6RAW - chains 3 and 5 of the 13 polymer chains in the assembly; structure by electron microscopy, 3.70 A resolution.

== Chain 3 ==
Protein: DNA replication licensing factor Mcm3
Organism: Drosophila melanogaster
Notes: EC 3.6.4.12
UniProt: Q9XYU1 (MCM3_DROME); residues 1-819 here = UniProt positions 1-819
Sequence (819 residues; row label = number of the first residue in the row):
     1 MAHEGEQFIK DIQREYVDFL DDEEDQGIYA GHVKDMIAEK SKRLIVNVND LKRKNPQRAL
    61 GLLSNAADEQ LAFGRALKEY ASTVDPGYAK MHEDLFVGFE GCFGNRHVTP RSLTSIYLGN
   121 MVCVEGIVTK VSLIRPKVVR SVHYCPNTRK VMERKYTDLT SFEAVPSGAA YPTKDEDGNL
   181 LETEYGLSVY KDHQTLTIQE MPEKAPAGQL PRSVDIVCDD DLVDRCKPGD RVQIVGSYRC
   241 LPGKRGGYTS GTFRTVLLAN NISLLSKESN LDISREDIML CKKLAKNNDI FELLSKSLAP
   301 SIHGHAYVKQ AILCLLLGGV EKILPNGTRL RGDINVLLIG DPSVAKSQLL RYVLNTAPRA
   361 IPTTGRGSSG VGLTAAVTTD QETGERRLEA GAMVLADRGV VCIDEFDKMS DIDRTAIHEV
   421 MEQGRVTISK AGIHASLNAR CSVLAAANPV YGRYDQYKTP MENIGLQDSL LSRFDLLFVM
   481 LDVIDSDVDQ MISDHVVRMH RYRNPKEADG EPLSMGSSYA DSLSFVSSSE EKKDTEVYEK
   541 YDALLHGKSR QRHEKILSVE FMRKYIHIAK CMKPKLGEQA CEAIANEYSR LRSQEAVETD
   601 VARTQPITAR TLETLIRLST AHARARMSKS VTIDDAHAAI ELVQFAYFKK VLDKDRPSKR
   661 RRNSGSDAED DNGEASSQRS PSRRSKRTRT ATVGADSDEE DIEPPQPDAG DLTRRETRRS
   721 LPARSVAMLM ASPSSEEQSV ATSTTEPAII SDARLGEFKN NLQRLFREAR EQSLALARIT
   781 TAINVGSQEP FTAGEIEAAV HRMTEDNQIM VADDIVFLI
Disordered / not traced: 1-3, 102-103, 167-170, 247-249, 303, 306-307, 339, 344, 501-542, 645-819
Small-molecule neighbours:
  - ADP (adenosine-5'-diphosphate): Glu422, Arg473, Ala609, Arg610
  - ATP (adenosine-5'-triphosphate): Ser301, Ile302, His305, Pro342, Ser343, Ala345, Lys346, Ser347, Gln348, Asp404, Glu405, Ala447, Asn448
Curated features (UniProtKB/Swiss-Prot):
  - motif: Ser472 to Asp475 (Arginine finger)
  - binding site (ADP): Gln348, Leu388, Glu389, Ala390, Ala392
  - modified residue: Ser522 (Phosphoserine), Tyr538 (Phosphotyrosine), Ser664 (Phosphoserine), Ser666 (Phosphoserine), Ser680 (Phosphoserine), Ser682 (Phosphoserine), Thr690 (Phosphothreonine), Thr692 (Phosphothreonine), Ser697 (Phosphoserine), Ser735 (Phosphoserine), Ser739 (Phosphoserine)
What the authors report for this chain:
  - catalytic residues: Arg473 (citing earlier work)
  - mutagenesis - R473A: abolished catalytic activity

== Chain 5 ==
Protein: DNA replication licensing factor Mcm5
Organism: Drosophila melanogaster
Notes: EC 3.6.4.12
UniProt: Q9VGW6 (MCM5_DROME); numbering as in UniProt (aligned over 1-733)
Sequence (733 residues; each row starts with the number of its first residue):
     1 MEGFDDAGVF FSDNFGGDNQ QDAQINLQAV KKKYKEFIRT FNEENFFYKY RDTLKRNYLN
    61 GRYFLEIEME DLVGFDETLA DKLNKQPTEH LEIFEEAARE VADEITAPRP EHEEHMHDIQ
   121 ILLSSNANPT NIRQLKSDCV SKLVKIAGII VAASGISAKA TRMSIQCLSC STVIPNLKVN
   181 PGLEGYALPR KCNTEQAGRP KCPLDPFFIM PDKCKCVDFQ TLKLQELPDF VPQGEIPRHL
   241 QLFCDRSLCE RVVPGNRVLI QGIYSIRKVG KPSRRDGREK AVVGVRAPYM RVVGITVDSE
   301 GAGAISRYSN ITSDEEEHFR RMAASGDIYE RLSQSLAPSI FGSRDIKKAI TCMLFGGSRK
   361 RLPDGLCRRG DINVLLLGDP GTAKSQLLKF VEKVAPIAVY TSGKGSSAAG LTASVMKDPQ
   421 TRNFVMEGGA MVLADGGVVC IDEFDKMRED DRVAIHEAME QQTISIAKAG ITTTLNSRCS
   481 VLAAANSIFG RWDDTKGEEN IDFMPTILSR FDMIFIVKDI HDESRDITLA KHIINVHLSS
   541 NKSAPSEPAE GEISLSTFKK YIHYCRTHCG PRLSEAAGEK LKSRYVLMRS GAGQQEKASD
   601 KRLSIPITVR QLEAVIRISE SLAKIRLQPF ATDEHVNEAL RLFQVSTLDA AMTGSLAGAE
   661 GFTTEEDQET LNRIEKQLKR RFAIGSQVSE QNILQDFLRQ KYEERTVMKV IHTMIRRGEL
   721 QHRMQRKMLY RIC
Disordered / not traced: 1-24, 165-185, 194-199, 269-283, 395, 406-409, 429, 603-606, 653-733
Cystine bridges: Cys192-Cys202
Small-molecule neighbours:
  - ATP (adenosine-5'-triphosphate), molecule 1: Ser339, Ile340, Phe341, Pro380, Gly381, Thr382, Ala383, Lys384, Ser385, Gln386, Asn486, Leu529, Ile533, His537
  - ATP, molecule 2: Leu366, His456, Glu460, Gln461, Arg510, Val609, Arg610
Curated features (UniProtKB/Swiss-Prot):
  - motif: Ser509 to Asp512 (Arginine finger)
  - binding site (ADP): Arg368
What the authors report for this chain:
  - catalytic residues: Arg510 (citing earlier work)
  - mutagenesis - R510A: decreased catalytic activity

== Chain 3 / chain 5 interface ==
Contacting residue pairs (84; chain 3 residue first):
  Ala67(3) with Asp212(5)
  Thr114(3) with Asp218(5), hydrogen bond
  Ser115(3) with Cys216(5), hydrogen bond (backbone-side chain); Val217(5), hydrogen bond (side chain-backbone); Asp218(5), hydrogen bond (side chain-backbone)
  Leu118(3) with Cys214(5); Lys215(5); Cys216(5), hydrophobic
  Leu159(3) with Pro211(5), hydrophobic
  Glu163(3) with Met210(5); Pro211(5); Asp212(5)
  Val165(3) with Phe208(5), hydrophobic
  Glu203(3) with Asn476(5), hydrogen bond
  Ala207(3) with Val432(5); Asp435(5); Asn476(5); Ser477(5)
  Gly208(3) with Val253(5); Asp435(5), hydrogen bond (backbone-side chain)
  Arg212(3) with Ser154(5); Gly155(5); Ile156(5)
  Arg239(3) with Asp212(5), salt bridge
  Cys240(3) with Pro211(5)
  Leu241(3) with Ile209(5)
  Pro242(3) with Ile209(5)
  Lys244(3) with Ala160(5), hydrogen bond (side chain-backbone); Thr161(5)
  Arg245(3) with Tyr186(5), hydrogen bond (backbone-backbone)
  Gly246(3) with Tyr186(5), hydrogen bond (backbone-backbone); Leu188(5)
  Ser250(3) with Tyr186(5)
  Phe253(3) with Ala158(5), hydrophobic; Cys214(5), hydrophobic
  Leu298(3) with Asp364(5)
  Ala299(3) with Asp364(5)
  Pro300(3) with Asp364(5)
  Ser301(3) with Asp364(5), hydrogen bond (backbone-side chain); Leu366(5)
  Pro342(3) with Thr506(5); Arg610(5)
  Ser343(3) with Thr608(5); Arg610(5)
  Ser347(3) with Gln461(5), hydrogen bond (backbone-side chain)
  Gln348(3) with Gln461(5)
  Arg351(3) with Thr463(5), hydrogen bond
  Tyr352(3) with Asp364(5), hydrogen bond
  Ile361(3) with Thr472(5)
  Pro362(3) with Thr472(5)
  Thr363(3) with Ser465(5); Ala467(5)
  Thr364(3) with Ser465(5); Ile466(5); Ala467(5)
  Arg366(3) with Leu411(5), hydrogen bond (side chain-backbone); Thr412(5); Asp450(5), salt bridge; Val453(5)
  Gly367(3) with Lys468(5)
  Ser368(3) with Lys468(5)
  Ser369(3) with Lys468(5); Ala469(5)
  Gly370(3) with Lys468(5), hydrogen bond (backbone-backbone)
  Val371(3) with Lys468(5)
  Val377(3) with Lys417(5); Arg422(5)
  Thr378(3) with Arg422(5), hydrogen bond (backbone-side chain)
  Thr379(3) with Thr421(5); Arg422(5), hydrogen bond
  Asp404(3) with Gln461(5), hydrogen bond
  Glu405(3) with Val453(5); His456(5), salt bridge
  Lys408(3) with Val453(5)
  Arg453(3) with Arg602(5)
  Asp485(3) with Lys597(5), salt bridge
  Asp489(3) with Arg589(5), hydrogen bond (backbone-side chain)
  Gln490(3) with Arg589(5)
  Ile492(3) with Arg589(5)
  Ser493(3) with Val586(5); Arg589(5), hydrogen bond
  Val497(3) with Glu579(5); Lys582(5)
  His500(3) with Ile616(5)
Interface residues without a listed pair, chain 3 (64 interface residues in all): Arg111, Ile116, Pro206, Gln209, Leu210, Gly243, Gly251, Ala390, Tyr451, Val496
Interface residues without a listed pair, chain 5 (66 interface residues in all): Ala153, Lys159, Met163, Lys213, Glu250, Pro254, Leu362, Ala454, Glu457, Gly470, Thr474, Glu498, Leu573, Val609, Leu612

== Overview ==
The interface between chain 3 and chain 5 involves 64 residues on one side and 66 on the other, with 20
hydrogen bonds and 4 salt bridges. Among the polar pairs are Arg239(3)-Asp212(5), Arg366(3)-Asp450(5) and
Glu405(3)-His456(5). The paper reports catalytic residues Arg473(3) and Arg510(5); R473A of chain 3 abolishes
catalytic activity.
Here chain 3 is DNA replication licensing factor Mcm3 and chain 5 is DNA replication licensing factor Mcm5,
both from Drosophila melanogaster. Entry 6RAW (D. melanogaster CMG-DNA, State 1A) was determined by electron
microscopy (same publication as 6RAZ, 6RAX and 6RAY).
